Entry 6GPK (X-ray diffraction, 1.47 A resolution); this record covers chains A and C of the 4 polymer chains in the assembly.

# Chain A (and C)
Name: GDP-mannose 4,6 dehydratase
From: Homo sapiens
Notes: EC 4.2.1.47; chain C of this document is another copy of the same molecule, construct and numbering; everything in this record applies to it too
Reference sequence: O60547 (GMDS_HUMAN); residue numbers follow UniProt; this construct covers 23-372
Amino-acid sequence (373 residues; each row starts with the number of its first residue; numbering starts at 0):
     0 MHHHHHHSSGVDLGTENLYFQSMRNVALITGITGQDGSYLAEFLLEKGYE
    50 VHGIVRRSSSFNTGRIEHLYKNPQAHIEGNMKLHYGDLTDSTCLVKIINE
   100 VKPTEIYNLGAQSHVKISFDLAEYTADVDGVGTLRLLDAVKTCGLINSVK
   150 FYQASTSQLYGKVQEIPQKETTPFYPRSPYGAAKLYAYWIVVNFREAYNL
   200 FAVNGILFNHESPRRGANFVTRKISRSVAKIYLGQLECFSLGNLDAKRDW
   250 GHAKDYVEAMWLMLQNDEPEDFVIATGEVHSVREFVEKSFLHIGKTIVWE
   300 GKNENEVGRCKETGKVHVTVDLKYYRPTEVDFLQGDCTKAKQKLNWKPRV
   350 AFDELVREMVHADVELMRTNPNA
Disordered / not traced: 0-22 (chain C: 0-22, 70-77)
Construct notes: initiating methionine (0); expression tag (1-22); engineered mutation Q157 (Glu in O60547)
Swiss-Prot annotation at these positions:
  - active site: T155, Y179 (Nucleophile)
  - binding site (NADP(+)): G30 to D35, R55 to S58, D86, L87, L108 to S112, Y123, K183, H209, R214
  - modified residue: Y323 (Phosphotyrosine)
Residues lining bound ligands:
  - guanosine-5'-diphosphate-alpha-D-mannose (GDD): S112, H113, V114, T155, S156, Q157, Y179, L206, N208, R214, N217, F218, V219, K222, S239, L240, G241, N242, A245, R247, V281, Y323, R325, E328, V329, L332
  - NADP (NAP; NADP nicotinamide-adenine-dinucleotide phosphate), molecule 1: G30, I31, T32, G33, Q34, D35, G36, R55, N61, D86, L87, L108, G109, A110, Q111, S112, Y123, V127, A153, S154, T155, Y179, K183, L206, F207, N208, H209, E210, R214
  - NADP (NAP), molecule 2: R56, S57, S58

# Interface between chain A and chain C
Residue-residue contacts (5; chain A residue first):
  S90(A) with S90(C)
  T91(A) with D137(C)
  V94(A) with T141(C)
  D137(A) with T91(C)
  T141(A) with V94(C)

# In short
Chain A and chain C each contribute 5 residues to their interface. Ligands of chain A: NADP and
guanosine-5'-diphosphate-alpha-D-mannose. Curated annotation (UniProt) lists active-site residues T155(A) and
Y179(A) and 21 NADP+-binding residues on chain A.
Both chains are GDP-mannose 4,6 dehydratase (Homo sapiens). Entry 6GPK (Crystal structure of human
GDP-D-mannose 4,6-dehydratase (E157Q) in complex with GDP-Man) was determined by X-ray diffraction, deposited
together with 6Q94, 6GPJ and 6GPL.
